Entry 4RU4 (X-ray diffraction, 1.90 A resolution); this record covers chains B and C of the 3 polymer chains in the assembly.

Chain B (and C):
Molecule: tail spike protein gp49
Source organism: Pseudomonas phage LKA1
Notes: chain C of this document is another copy of the same molecule, construct and numbering; everything in this record applies to it too
UniProtKB: Q0E5W5 (Q0E5W5_9CAUD); numbering as in UniProt (aligned over 168-769)
Sequence (602 residues; each row starts with the number of its first residue):
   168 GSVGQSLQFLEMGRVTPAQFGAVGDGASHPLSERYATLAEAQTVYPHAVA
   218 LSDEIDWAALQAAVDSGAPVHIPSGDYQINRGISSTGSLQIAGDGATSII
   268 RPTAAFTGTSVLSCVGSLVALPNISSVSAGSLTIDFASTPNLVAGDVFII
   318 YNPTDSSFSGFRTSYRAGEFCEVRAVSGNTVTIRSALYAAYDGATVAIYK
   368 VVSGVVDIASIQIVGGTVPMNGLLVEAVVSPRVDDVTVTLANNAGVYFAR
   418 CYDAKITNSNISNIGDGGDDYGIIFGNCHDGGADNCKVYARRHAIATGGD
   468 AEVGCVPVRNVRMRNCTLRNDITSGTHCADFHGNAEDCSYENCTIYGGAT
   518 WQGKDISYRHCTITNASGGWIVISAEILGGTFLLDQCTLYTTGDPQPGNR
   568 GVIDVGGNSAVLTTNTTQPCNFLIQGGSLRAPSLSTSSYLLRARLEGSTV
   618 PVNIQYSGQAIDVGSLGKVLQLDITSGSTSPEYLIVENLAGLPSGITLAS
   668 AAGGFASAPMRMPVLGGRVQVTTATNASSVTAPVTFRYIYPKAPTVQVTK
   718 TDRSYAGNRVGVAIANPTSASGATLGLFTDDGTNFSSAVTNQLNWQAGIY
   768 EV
Unresolved in the structure: 168-179 (chain C: 168-180)
Ion coordination: Na+ site 1 near Ser331 (its only coordinating residue here); Na+ site 2 near Ser429 (its only coordinating residue here); Ca2+: Gly535, Asp561
What the authors report for this chain:
  - catalytic residues: His494, Asp497, His499 (proposed by the authors, not directly observed)

How chain B and chain C interact:
Residue-residue contacts - 127 pairs, chain B then chain C:
  Ser241(B) - Arg181(C)
  Ser241(B) - Pro236(C)
  Asp261(B) - Gln257(C)
  Ala263(B) - Val372(C)  hydrophobic
  Thr264(B) - Gln257(C)  hydrogen bond
  Thr264(B) - Val372(C)
  Asn427(B) - Ser397(C)  hydrogen bond
  Asn427(B) - Arg399(C)  hydrogen bond
  Asn427(B) - Asp420(C)  hydrogen bond
  Ser429(B) - Arg351(C)  hydrogen bond
  Ile431(B) - Ala311(C)  hydrophobic
  Ile431(B) - Arg351(C)
  Asn452(B) - Lys422(C)
  Asn452(B) - Thr424(C)
  Lys454(B) - Glu339(C)  salt bridge
  Lys454(B) - Tyr419(C)
  Lys454(B) - Asp420(C)
  Lys454(B) - Lys422(C)
  Lys454(B) - Asp447(C)
  Tyr456(B) - Arg341(C)
  Tyr456(B) - Arg351(C)
  Asn482(B) - Arg481(C)  hydrogen bond
  Asn482(B) - Asn482(C)
  Thr484(B) - Asp447(C)
  Thr484(B) - Asn477(C)  hydrogen bond
  Arg486(B) - Arg351(C)
  Arg486(B) - Ser352(C)  hydrogen bond
  Arg486(B) - Tyr419(C)  hydrogen bond
  Arg486(B) - Asp447(C)  salt bridge
  Asn487(B) - Arg351(C)
  Asp488(B) - Arg341(C)  salt bridge
  Ile489(B) - Leu299(C)  hydrophobic
  Thr490(B) - Arg341(C)
  Asn509(B) - Arg481(C)  hydrogen bond (backbone-side chain)
  Asn509(B) - Glu508(C)  hydrogen bond
  Asn509(B) - Asn509(C)
  Thr511(B) - Asn477(C)  hydrogen bond
  Thr511(B) - Arg479(C)  hydrogen bond
  Tyr513(B) - Ser352(C)
  Tyr513(B) - Tyr355(C)  hydrogen bond
  Tyr513(B) - Asn477(C)
  His527(B) - Arg526(C)
  His527(B) - His527(C)
  His527(B) - Asp552(C)  salt bridge
  Thr529(B) - Arg479(C)
  Thr529(B) - Asp504(C)
  Thr529(B) - Arg526(C)
  Gln553(B) - Asp552(C)  hydrogen bond
  Gln553(B) - Gln553(C)  hydrogen bond
  Gln553(B) - Gln592(C)  hydrogen bond
  Thr555(B) - Arg526(C)  hydrogen bond
  Tyr557(B) - Asp522(C)  hydrogen bond
  Gly593(B) - Gln592(C)
  Gly594(B) - Gln592(C)  hydrogen bond (backbone-side chain)
  Arg597(B) - Lys521(C)
  Arg597(B) - Asp522(C)  salt bridge
  Arg597(B) - Gly547(C)
  Arg597(B) - Thr548(C)  hydrogen bond
  Gly625(B) - Gln592(C)
  Gly625(B) - Gln622(C)  hydrogen bond (backbone-side chain)
  Ala627(B) - Leu590(C)  hydrophobic
  Ala627(B) - Gln622(C)
  Asp629(B) - Asn588(C)  hydrogen bond
  Asn655(B) - Glu654(C)
  Asn655(B) - Asn655(C)  hydrogen bond
  Asn655(B) - Arg678(C)
  Leu656(B) - Arg678(C)  hydrogen bond (backbone-side chain)
  Ala657(B) - Gln622(C)
  Ala657(B) - Tyr650(C)  hydrophobic
  Ala657(B) - Ile652(C)  hydrophobic
  Gly658(B) - Tyr650(C)
  Val681(B) - Tyr767(C)  hydrophobic
  Leu682(B) - Tyr767(C)
  Gly683(B) - Tyr767(C)  hydrogen bond (backbone-backbone)
  Gly684(B) - Thr712(C)
  Arg685(B) - Ala710(C)
  Arg685(B) - Pro711(C)  hydrogen bond (side chain-backbone)
  Arg685(B) - Thr735(C)  hydrogen bond
  Arg704(B) - Glu768(C)
  Arg704(B) - Val769(C)
  Tyr705(B) - Val769(C)  hydrogen bond (side chain-backbone)
  Gln714(B) - Gln714(C)
  Val715(B) - Gln714(C)
  Thr716(B) - Val713(C)
  Thr716(B) - Gln714(C)  hydrogen bond
  Thr716(B) - Val715(C)  hydrogen bond (side chain-backbone)
  Lys717(B) - Ile731(C)
  Lys717(B) - Ala732(C)  hydrogen bond (backbone-backbone)
  Thr718(B) - Ala732(C)
  Thr718(B) - Thr735(C)
  Asp719(B) - Ala732(C)  hydrogen bond (backbone-backbone)
  Asp719(B) - Asn733(C)
  Asp719(B) - Pro734(C)
  Asp719(B) - Thr735(C)  hydrogen bond
  Arg720(B) - Ile731(C)
  Arg720(B) - Asn733(C)  hydrogen bond (backbone-side chain)
  Ser721(B) - Ile731(C)
  Ser721(B) - Asn733(C)  hydrogen bond
  Ser721(B) - Phe745(C)
  Tyr722(B) - Ser695(C)  hydrogen bond
  Tyr722(B) - Phe745(C)  hydrophobic
  Tyr722(B) - Thr746(C)  hydrogen bond (side chain-backbone)
  Tyr722(B) - Asp747(C)
  Tyr722(B) - Gly749(C)
  Asn725(B) - Asp747(C)
  Asn725(B) - Asp748(C)
  Arg726(B) - Asp747(C)
  Arg726(B) - Asp748(C)
  Val727(B) - Val729(C)  hydrophobic
  Val727(B) - Ile731(C)  hydrophobic
  Val727(B) - Phe745(C)  hydrophobic
  Val727(B) - Thr746(C)
  Val727(B) - Asp747(C)  hydrogen bond (backbone-side chain)
  Gly728(B) - Val729(C)
  Gly728(B) - Asp747(C)  hydrogen bond (backbone-side chain)
  Thr746(B) - Asp747(C)
  Asp747(B) - Asp747(C)  hydrogen bond (backbone-side chain)
  Asn761(B) - Pro711(C)
  Asn761(B) - Thr712(C)
  Asn761(B) - Val713(C)  hydrogen bond (side chain-backbone)
  Asn761(B) - Gln714(C)  hydrogen bond (backbone-side chain)
  Trp762(B) - Thr712(C)
  Trp762(B) - Gln714(C)
  Gln763(B) - Thr712(C)
  Gln763(B) - Gln714(C)  hydrogen bond
  Gln763(B) - Gln763(C)
  Gln763(B) - Tyr767(C)
Also at the interface, not in a pair above, chain B (68 interface residues in all): Asp402, Cys483, Cys510, Thr559, Ser595, Gln626, Val630, Leu659
Also at the interface, not in a pair above, chain C (71 interface residues in all): Gly297, Asp374, His446, Asp451, Leu550, Glu649, Ala730

Summary:
The interface between chain B and chain C involves 68 residues on one side and 71 on the other, with 44
hydrogen bonds and 5 salt bridges. Polar pairs include Lys454(B)-Glu339(C), Arg486(B)-Asp447(C) and
Asp488(B)-Arg341(C). Gly535(B) and Asp561(B) form the Ca2+ site. From the paper: catalytic residues His494(B),
Asp497(B) and His499(B).
Chain B and chain C are both tail spike protein gp49 (Pseudomonas phage LKA1); the structure, Crystal
structure of the tailspike protein gp49 from Pseudomonas phage LKA1, was determined by X-ray diffraction
together with 4RU5 from the same study.
